9E7G - chains H and L of the 3 polymer chains in the assembly; structure by X-ray diffraction, 3.00 A resolution.

Chain H:
Name: BL3-6 Fab heavy chain
Organism: Homo sapiens
Notes: antibody fragment or engineered binder
Amino-acid sequence (233 residues; row label = number of the first residue in the row):
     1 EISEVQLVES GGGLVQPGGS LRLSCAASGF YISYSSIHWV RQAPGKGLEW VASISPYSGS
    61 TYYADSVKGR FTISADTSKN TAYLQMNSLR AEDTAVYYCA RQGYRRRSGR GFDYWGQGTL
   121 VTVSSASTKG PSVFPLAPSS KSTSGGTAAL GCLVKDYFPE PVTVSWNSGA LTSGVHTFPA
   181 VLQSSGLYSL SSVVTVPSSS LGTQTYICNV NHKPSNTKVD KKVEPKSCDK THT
Not modelled in the structure: 1-2, 229-233
Cystine bridges: C25-C99, C152-C208

Chain L:
Name: BL3-6 Fab light chain
Organism: Homo sapiens
Notes: antibody fragment or engineered binder
Amino-acid sequence (215 residues; row label = number of the first residue in the row):
     1 SDIQMTQSPS SLSASVGDRV TITCRASQSV SSAVAWYQQK PGKAPKLLIY SASSLYSGVP
    61 SRFSGSRSGT DFTLTISSLQ PEDFATYYCQ QSYSFPSTFG QGTKVEIKRT VAAPSVFIFP
   121 PSDEQLKSGT ASVVCLLNNF YPREAKVQWK VDNALQSGNS QESVTEQDSK DSTYSLSSTL
   181 TLSKADYEKH KVYACEVTHQ GLSSPVTKSF NRGEC
Cystine bridges: C24-C89, C135-C195

Chain H / chain L interface:
Pairs across the interface (70):
  Q42(H) - Q39(L)  hydrogen bond
  Q42(H) - Y88(L)
  G47(H) - Y88(L)
  L48(H) - Q39(L)
  L48(H) - P45(L)  hydrophobic
  L48(H) - Y88(L)
  L48(H) - F99(L)  hydrophobic
  W50(H) - F95(L)  hydrophobic
  W50(H) - P96(L)  hydrophobic
  W50(H) - S97(L)
  S53(H) - F95(L)
  Y62(H) - F95(L)  hydrophobic
  D65(H) - D2(L)
  Y98(H) - Q39(L)
  Y98(H) - K43(L)  hydrogen bond (side chain-backbone)
  Y98(H) - A44(L)  hydrophobic
  R107(H) - Y50(L)  hydrogen bond (backbone-side chain)
  S108(H) - Y50(L)
  S108(H) - Y56(L)
  G109(H) - Y50(L)
  G109(H) - S51(L)
  R110(H) - S92(L)  hydrogen bond (side chain-backbone)
  R110(H) - Y93(L)
  G111(H) - Y37(L)
  G111(H) - L47(L)
  F112(H) - Y37(L)  hydrogen bond (backbone-side chain)
  F112(H) - L47(L)
  F112(H) - Q90(L)
  D113(H) - L47(L)
  D113(H) - Y56(L)
  W115(H) - Y37(L)
  W115(H) - A44(L)  hydrophobic
  W115(H) - P45(L)
  G116(H) - A44(L)
  F134(H) - S122(L)
  F134(H) - E124(L)
  F134(H) - Q125(L)
  F134(H) - S128(L)
  P135(H) - S122(L)
  P135(H) - E124(L)
  L136(H) - F119(L)  hydrophobic
  A137(H) - F119(L)
  A149(H) - F117(L)  hydrophobic
  A149(H) - F119(L)
  A149(H) - L136(L)  hydrophobic
  L153(H) - S132(L)
  K155(H) - Q125(L)
  K155(H) - T130(L)
  H176(H) - N138(L)
  H176(H) - N139(L)  hydrogen bond
  H176(H) - S175(L)  hydrogen bond
  F178(H) - L136(L)  hydrophobic
  F178(H) - S163(L)
  F178(H) - T165(L)
  F178(H) - S175(L)
  F178(H) - L176(L)
  F178(H) - S177(L)
  P179(H) - S163(L)  hydrogen bond (backbone-side chain)
  P179(H) - V164(L)
  V181(H) - Q161(L)
  V181(H) - E162(L)
  V181(H) - S163(L)
  L182(H) - Q161(L)
  Q183(H) - Q161(L)
  V193(H) - L136(L)  hydrophobic
  T195(H) - N138(L)
  K226(H) - D123(L)  salt bridge
  K226(H) - E124(L)  salt bridge
  S227(H) - C215(L)
  C228(H) - C215(L)  hydrogen bond (backbone-backbone)
Also at the interface, not in a pair above, chain H (45 interface residues in all): H38, V40, K46, A64, Y114, T147, A148, L150, T177, S191
Also at the interface, not in a pair above, chain L (46 interface residues in all): A33, A35, Q101, P120, V134, D168, T181

Overview:
45 residues of chain H and 46 residues of chain L are in contact, with 9 hydrogen bonds and 2 salt bridges.
Polar contacts include K226(H)-D123(L), K226(H)-E124(L) and Q42(H)-Q39(L).
Here chain H is BL3-6 Fab heavy chain and chain L is BL3-6 Fab light chain, both from Homo sapiens. Entry 9E7G
(Crystal structure of HIV-1 RRE SLII G34C mutant in complex with Fab BL3-6) was determined by X-ray
diffraction.
